PDB entry 8VR4 | electron microscopy, 2.80 A resolution | chains E and A of the 34 polymer chains in the assembly

# Chain E
Protein: 50S Ribosomal Protein L4
From: Mycolicibacterium smegmatis MC2 155
UniProtKB: A0QSD2 (RL4_MYCS2); residues 1-215 here = UniProt positions 1-215
Chain sequence (215 residues; numbered 1 to 215; the number before each row is that of its first residue):
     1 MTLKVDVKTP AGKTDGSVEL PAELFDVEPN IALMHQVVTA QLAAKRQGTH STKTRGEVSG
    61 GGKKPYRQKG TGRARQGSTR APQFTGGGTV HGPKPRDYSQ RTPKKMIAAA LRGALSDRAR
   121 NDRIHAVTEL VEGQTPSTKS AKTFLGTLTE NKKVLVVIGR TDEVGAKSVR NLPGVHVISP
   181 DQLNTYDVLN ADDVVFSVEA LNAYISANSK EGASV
Unresolved in the structure: 1, 211-215

# Chain A
Molecule: 23S ribosomal RNA
From: Mycolicibacterium smegmatis MC2 155
Sequence (3120 nucleotides; each row starts with the number of its first residue):
     1 UAAGUGUUUA AGGGCGCAUG GUGGAUGCCU UGGCACUGGG AGCCGAUGAA GGACGUAGGA
    61 GGCUGCGAUA AGCCUCGGGG AGCUGUCAAC CGAGCGUUGA UCCGAGGAUG UCCGAAUGGG
   121 GAAACCCGGC ACGAGUGAUG UCGUGUCACC AGGCGCUGAA UAUAUAGGCG UCUGGGGGGA
   181 ACGCGGGGAA GUGAAACAUC UCAGUACCCG UAGGAAGAGA AAACAAAAUG UGAUUCCGUG
   241 AGUAGUGGCG AGCGAAAGCG GAGGAUGGCU AAACCGUAUG CAUGUGAUAC CGGGUAGGGG
   301 UUGUGUGUGC GGGGUUGUGG GACCUAUCUU UCCGGCUCUA CCUGGCUGGA GGGCAGUGAG
   361 AAAAUGUUGU GGUUAGCGGA AAUGGCUUGG GAUGGCCUGC CGUAGACGGU GAGAGCCCGG
   421 UACGUGAAAA CCCGACGUCU GUCUUGAUGG UGUUCCCGAG UAGCAGCGGG CCCGUGGAAU
   481 CUGCUGUGAA UCUGCCGGGA CCACCCGGUA AGCCUGAAUA CUUCCCAGUG ACCGAUAGCG
   541 GAUUAGUACC GUGAGGGAAU GGUGAAAAGU ACCCCGGGAG GGGAGUGAAA GAGUACCUGA
   601 AACCGUGCGC UUACAAUCCG UCAGAGCCCU CGACGUGUCG UGGGGUGAUG GCGUGCCUUU
   661 UGAAGAAUGA GCCUGCGAGU CAGGGACAUG UCGCGAGGUU AACCCGGGUG GGGUAGCCGC
   721 AGCGAAAGCG AGUCUGAAUA GGGCGUAUCC ACACAAGAGU GUGUGGUGUA GUGGUGUGUU
   781 CUGGACCCGA AGCGGAGUGA UCUACCCAUG GCCAGGGUGA AGCGCGGGUA AGACCGCGUG
   841 GAGGCCCGAA CCCACUUAGG UUGAAGACUG AGGGGAUGAG CUGUGGGUAG GGGUGAAAGG
   901 CCAAUCAAAC UCCGUGAUAG CUGGUUCUCC CCGAAAUGCA UUUAGGUGCA GCGUCGCAUG
   961 UUUCUUGCCG GAGGUAGAGC UACUGGAUGG CCGAUGGGCC CCACAGGGUU ACUGACGUCA
  1021 GCCAAACUCC GAAUGCCGGU AAGUCCAAGA GUGCGGCAGU GAGACGGCGG GGGAUAAGCU
  1081 CCGUGCGUCG AGAGGGAAAC AGCCCAGAUC GCCGGCUAAG GCCCCUAAGC GUGUGCUAAG
  1141 UGGAAAAGGA UGUGCAGUCG CGAAGACAAC CAGGAGGUUG GCUUAGAAGC AGCCACCCUU
  1201 GAAAGAGUGC GUAAUAGCUC ACUGGUCAAG UGAUUGUGCG CCGAUAAUGU AGCGGGGCUC
  1261 AAGCACACCG CCGAAGCCGC GGCAGCCAAC GUGUUGGCUG GGUAGGGGAG CGUCCUGCAU
  1321 CCGGUGAAGC CGCCGAGUGA UCGAGUGGUG GAGGGUGUGG GAGUGAGAAU GCAGGCAUGA
  1381 GUAGCGAUUA GGCAAGUGAG AACCUUGCCC GCCGAAAGAC CAAGGGUUCC UGGGCCAGGC
  1441 CAGUCCGCCC AGGGUGAGUC GGGACCUAAG GCGAGGCCGA CAGGCGUAGU CGAUGGACAA
  1501 CGGGUUGAUA UUCCCGUACC CGUGUAUGUG CGUCCAUGAU GAAUCAGCGG UACUAACCAU
  1561 CCAAAACCAC CGUGACCGCA CCUUUCGGGG UGUGGCGUUG GUGGGGCUGC AUGGGACCUU
  1621 CGUUGGUAGU AGUCAAGCGA UGGGGUGACG CAGGAAGGUA GCCGUACCGG UCAGUGGUAA
  1681 UACCGGGGUA AGCCUGUAGG GAGUCAGAUA GGUAAAUCCG UCUGGCAUAU AUCCUGAGAG
  1741 GUGAUGCAUA GCCGAGUGAG GCGAAUUCGG UGAUCCUAUG CUGCCGAGAA AAGCCUCUAG
  1801 CGAGGACAUA CACGGCCCGU ACCCCAAACC AACACAGGUG GUCAGGUAGA GAAUACUAAG
  1861 GCGUACGAGU GAACUAUGGU UAAGGAACUC GGCAAAAUGC CCCCGUAACU UCGGGAGAAG
  1921 GGGGACCCAC AUGGCGUGUA AGCCUUUACG GCCCAAGCGU GAGUGGGUGG CACAAACCAG
  1981 UGAGAAGCGA CUGUUUACUA AAAACACAGG UCCGUGCGAA GUCGCAAGAC GAUGUAUACG
  2041 GACUGACGCC UGCCCGGUGC UGGAAGGUUA AGAGGACCCG UUAACUCCCU UUGGGGGUGA
  2101 AGCGGAGAAU UUAAGCCCCA GUAAACGGCG GUGGUAACUA UAACCAUCCU AAGGUAGCGA
  2161 AAUUCCUUGU CGGGUAAGUU CCGACCUGCA CGAAUGGCGU AACGACUUCU CAACUGUCUC
  2221 AACCAUAGAC UCGGCGAAAU UGCACUACGA GUAAAGAUGC UCGUUACGCG CGGCAGGACG
  2281 AAAAGACCCC GGGACCUUCA CUACAACUUG GUAUUGGUGC UCGAUACGGU UUGUGUAGGA
  2341 UAGGUGGGAG ACUGUGAAGC UCACACGCCA GUGUGGGUGG AGUCGUUGUU GAAAUACCAC
  2401 UCUGAUCGUA UUGGGCCUCU AACCUCGGAC CGUAUAUCCG GUUCAGGGAC AGUGCCUGGU
  2461 GGGUAGUUUA ACUGGGGCGG UUGCCUCCUA AAAUGUAACG GAGGCGCCCA AAGGUUCCCU
  2521 CAACCUGGAC GGCAAUCAGG UGUUGAGUGU AAGUGCACAA GGGAGCUUGA CUGCGAGACG
  2581 GACAUGUCGA GCAGGGACGA AAGUCGGGAC UAGUGAUCCG GCACCUCUGA GUGGAAGGGG
  2641 UGUCGCUCAA CGGAUAAAAG GUACCCCGGG GAUAACAGGC UGAUCUUCCC CAAGAGUCCA
  2701 UAUCGACGGG AUGGUUUGGC ACCUCGAUGU CGGCUCGUCG CAUCCUGGGG CUGGAGCAGG
  2761 UCCCAAGGGU UGGGCUGUUC GCCCAUUAAA GCGGCACGCG AGCUGGGUUU AGAACGUCGU
  2821 GAGACAGUUC GGUCUCUAUC CGCCGCGCGC GUCAGAAGCU UGAGGAAACC UGUCCCUAGU
  2881 ACGAGAGGAC CGGGACGGAC GAACCUCUGG UAUACCAGUU GUCCCACCAG GGGCACGGCU
  2941 GGAUAGCCAC GUUCGGACAG GAUAACCGCU GAAAGCAUCU AAGCGGGAAA CCUCUUCCAA
  3001 GACCAGGCUU CUCACCCUCU AGGAGGGAUA AGGCCCCCCG CAGACCACGG GAUUGAUAGA
  3061 CCAGACCUGG AAGCCUAGUA AUAGGUGCAG GGAACUGGCA CUAACCGGCC GAAAACUUAC
Unresolved in the structure: 1, 1803
Small-molecule neighbours: erythromycin a (ERY): U861, A2281, A2282, A2283, A2286, A2727, G2729, U2730, U2833, C2834, U2835
From the paper describing this entry:
  - conformationally variable residues (side-chain flip): A2282, A2286, U2730
  - binding site for erythromycin a: U2730

# Interface between chain E and chain A
Pairs across the interface (163):
  Asn30(E) with C692(A), hydrogen bond to the phosphate; G693(A), hydrogen bond to the phosphate
  Leu33(E) with C692(A), sugar contact; G693(A), sugar contact
  His35(E) with G1359(A), hydrogen bond to the sugar; G1360(A), salt bridge to the phosphate
  Gln36(E) with G774(A), hydrogen bond to the base; U775(A), sugar contact
  Thr39(E) with G1360(A), sugar contact
  Gln41(E) with U709(A), phosphate contact; G710(A), hydrogen bond to the phosphate
  Leu42(E) with A531(A), hydrogen bond to the base
  Ala43(E) with A531(A), base contact
  Lys45(E) with G708(A), base contact; U709(A), base contact
  Arg46(E) with A531(A), phosphate contact; C532(A), salt bridge to the phosphate; G1361(A), hydrogen bond to the sugar
  Gln47(E) with U529(A), hydrogen bond to the base; G530(A), hydrogen bond to the sugar; A531(A), hydrogen bond to the phosphate
  Thr49(E) with A35(A), base contact; C36(A), sugar contact; G530(A), hydrogen bond to the base; C532(A), sugar contact
  His50(E) with C532(A), salt bridge to the phosphate
  Ser51(E) with C34(A), sugar contact; A35(A), sugar contact
  Thr52(E) with G1363(A), base contact
  Lys53(E) with C539(A), hydrogen bond to the phosphate
  Thr54(E) with G784(A), base contact; G916(A), base contact
  Arg55(E) with C788(A), salt bridge to the phosphate; G789(A), salt bridge to the phosphate; G916(A), hydrogen bond to the sugar
  Gly56(E) with G916(A), phosphate contact
  Val58(E) with G540(A), phosphate contact
  Ser59(E) with G540(A), hydrogen bond to the phosphate; G546(A), hydrogen bond to the base
  Gly60(E) with G557(A), phosphate contact
  Gly61(E) with G557(A), hydrogen bond to the phosphate
  Gly62(E) with C913(A), phosphate contact
  Lys63(E) with U911(A), salt bridge to the phosphate; C912(A), phosphate contact
  Lys64(E) with G789(A), hydrogen bond to the phosphate; A790(A), salt bridge to the phosphate; A791(A), phosphate contact
  Gln68(E) with G789(A), hydrogen bond to the sugar; A790(A), sugar contact; C2667(A), phosphate contact; G2668(A), hydrogen bond to the phosphate
  Lys69(E) with A2284(A), hydrogen bond to the sugar; G2285(A), salt bridge to the phosphate; C2667(A), phosphate contact; G2668(A), salt bridge to the phosphate
  Gly70(E) with A2283(A), hydrogen bond to the phosphate; A2284(A), hydrogen bond to the phosphate
  Gly72(E) with U1370(A), base contact; A2283(A), phosphate contact; A2284(A), hydrogen bond to the phosphate
  Arg73(E) with U1370(A), hydrogen bond to the base; C1372(A), salt bridge to the phosphate
  Ala74(E) with U1370(A), phosphate contact; G1371(A), phosphate contact
  Arg75(E) with C788(A), sugar contact; G789(A), sugar contact; U922(A), hydrogen bond to the base; A2284(A), base contact; G2668(A), hydrogen bond to the phosphate; G2669(A), salt bridge to the phosphate
  Gln76(E) with G789(A), sugar contact; A790(A), phosphate contact; G1371(A), hydrogen bond to the sugar; C1372(A), sugar contact
  Gly77(E) with G789(A), hydrogen bond to the phosphate; A790(A), phosphate contact
  Ser78(E) with G789(A), phosphate contact
  Arg80(E) with A558(A), salt bridge to the phosphate
  Pro82(E) with G677(A), sugar contact; C787(A), phosphate contact; C788(A), sugar contact
  Gln83(E) with C788(A), hydrogen bond to the sugar; A1369(A), base contact; G1371(A), hydrogen bond to the base; C1372(A), sugar contact
  Phe84(E) with C1372(A), sugar contact
  Thr85(E) with U536(A), hydrogen bond to the base; A537(A), phosphate contact; G675(A), hydrogen bond to the base; C1372(A), hydrogen bond to the sugar; A1373(A), hydrogen bond to the sugar
  Gly86(E) with U536(A), phosphate contact; A537(A), hydrogen bond to the phosphate
  Thr89(E) with G538(A), hydrogen bond to the phosphate; G1363(A), hydrogen bond to the base
  Val90(E) with A678(A), sugar contact; C787(A), sugar contact
  His91(E) with A678(A), phosphate contact; G679(A), phosphate contact; U680(A), hydrogen bond to the base; C786(A), hydrogen bond to the sugar; C787(A), phosphate contact; G1363(A), sugar contact
  Gly92(E) with G1363(A), sugar contact
  Pro93(E) with G1363(A), phosphate contact
  Pro95(E) with A35(A), sugar contact
  Arg96(E) with C681(A), hydrogen bond to the phosphate; A682(A), salt bridge to the phosphate; A1362(A), salt bridge to the phosphate
  Gln100(E) with U775(A), sugar contact
  Arg101(E) with G684(A), hydrogen bond to the base; U700(A), phosphate contact; A701(A), salt bridge to the phosphate; G774(A), salt bridge to the phosphate; U775(A), phosphate contact
  Thr102(E) with U700(A), phosphate contact; G774(A), sugar contact
  Pro103(E) with U700(A), phosphate contact; G773(A), sugar contact; G774(A), sugar contact
  Lys104(E) with U700(A), hydrogen bond to the phosphate; G712(A), salt bridge to the phosphate; G713(A), hydrogen bond to the base
  Lys105(E) with G693(A), sugar contact; C694(A), hydrogen bond to the sugar; G698(A), salt bridge to the phosphate; U699(A), salt bridge to the phosphate
  Met106(E) with C692(A), base contact; G693(A), sugar contact; G773(A), hydrogen bond to the base
  Ile107(E) with G710(A), phosphate contact; G711(A), phosphate contact
  Pro136(E) with U403(A), sugar contact
  Ser137(E) with U403(A), phosphate contact
  Thr138(E) with G402(A), sugar contact; U403(A), hydrogen bond to the phosphate; A404(A), phosphate contact
  Lys139(E) with C401(A), salt bridge to the phosphate
  Lys142(E) with G402(A), hydrogen bond to the base
  Lys152(E) with U1320(A), salt bridge to the phosphate
  Lys153(E) with A1319(A), phosphate contact
  Arg160(E) with G706(A), hydrogen bond to the sugar; G707(A), salt bridge to the phosphate
  Lys167(E) with U403(A), hydrogen bond to the base
  Arg170(E) with A404(A), salt bridge to the phosphate; A422(A), hydrogen bond to the sugar
  Asn171(E) with G402(A), hydrogen bond to the base; A404(A), phosphate contact; G405(A), hydrogen bond to the sugar
  Leu172(E) with G402(A), base contact
  Pro173(E) with G402(A), base contact; G405(A), base contact
  His176(E) with G708(A), base contact
  Asp181(E) with G706(A), sugar contact; G710(A), hydrogen bond to the sugar
  Gln182(E) with G706(A), hydrogen bond to the sugar; G710(A), hydrogen bond to the base
  Leu183(E) with G710(A), sugar contact
  Asn184(E) with U709(A), hydrogen bond to the sugar; G710(A), sugar contact
  Tyr186(E) with G1317(A), hydrogen bond to the sugar; C1318(A), sugar contact
  Asn190(E) with C1318(A), sugar contact
Also at the interface, not in a pair above, chain E (91 interface residues in all): Ala32, Val37, Ala44, Tyr66, Arg67, Thr71, Thr79, Ala81, Gly87, Tyr98, Ala108, Thr135, Ser168, Asp187
Also at the interface, not in a pair above, chain A (83 interface residues in all): A406, C423, C676, U905

# Summary
The interface between chain E and chain A involves 91 residues on one side and 83 on the other; the contacts
include 57 hydrogen bonds and 23 salt bridges. Polar contacts include Gln36(E)-G774(A), Leu42(E)-A531(A) and
Gln47(E)-U529(A). The paper reports a binding site for erythromycin a at U2730(A); conformational variability
at A2282(A), A2286(A) and U2730(A).
Here chain E is 50S Ribosomal Protein L4 and chain A is 23S ribosomal RNA, both from Mycolicibacterium
smegmatis MC2 155. Entry 8VR4 (Structure of Mycobacterium smegmatis 50S ribosomal subunit bound to HflX and
erythromycin:50S-HflX-A-Ery) was determined by electron microscopy together with 8VIO, 8VK0, 8VK7, 8VKI, 8VKW,
8VPK, 8VR8 and 8VRL from the same study.
